PDB entry 8SST | X-ray diffraction, 2.19 A resolution | chains A and B of the 3 polymer chains in the assembly

== Chain A ==
Protein: Transcriptional repressor CTCF
Organism: Homo sapiens
Notes: fragment: Zinc finger domains 1-7
UniProtKB: P49711 (CTCF_HUMAN); residue numbers follow UniProt; this construct covers 263-465
Amino-acid sequence (203 residues; numbered 263 to 465; the number before each row is that of its first residue):
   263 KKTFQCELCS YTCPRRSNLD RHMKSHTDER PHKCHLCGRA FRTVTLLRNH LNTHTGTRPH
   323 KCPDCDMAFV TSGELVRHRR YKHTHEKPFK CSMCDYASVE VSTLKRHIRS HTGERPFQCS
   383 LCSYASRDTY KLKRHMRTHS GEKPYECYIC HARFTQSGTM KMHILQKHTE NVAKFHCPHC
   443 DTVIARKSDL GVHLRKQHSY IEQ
Unresolved in the structure: 263-264, 462-465
Differences from the reference sequence: engineered mutation Thr365 (Lys in P49711)
Bound ions: Zn2+ site 1: Cys268, Cys271, His284, His288; Zn2+ site 2: Cys296, Cys299, His312, His316; Zn2+ site 3: Cys324, Cys327, His340, His345; Zn2+ site 4: Cys353, Cys356, His369, His373; Zn2+ site 5: Cys381, Cys384, His397, His401; Zn2+ site 6: Cys409, Cys412, His425, His430; Zn2+ site 7: Cys439, Cys442, His455, His460
Reported in the primary citation:
  - mutagenesis - K365T: decreased binding to G:C base pair at position 11 (citing earlier work)
  - binding site for DNA Strand (23mer) I (chain B): Glu362

== Chain B ==
Molecule: DNA Strand (23mer) I
Sequence (23 nucleotides; each row starts with the number of its first residue):
     1 CCTCACTAGC GCCCCCTGCT GGC

== Interface between chain A and chain B ==
Pairs across the interface (22; chain A residue first):
  Ser279(A) - DC1(B)  phosphate contact
  Ser279(A) - DC2(B)  base contact
  His322(A) - DA5(B)  salt bridge to the phosphate
  Ser334(A) - DA5(B)  sugar contact
  Gly335(A) - DT7(B)  base contact
  Val338(A) - DA5(B)  phosphate contact
  Arg339(A) - DG9(B)  base contact
  Arg339(A) - DC10(B)  base contact
  Arg342(A) - DT7(B)  salt bridge to the phosphate
  Glu362(A) - DC10(B)  base contact
  Tyr392(A) - DC13(B)  base contact
  Tyr392(A) - DC14(B)  base contact
  Lys393(A) - DC15(B)  base contact
  Lys395(A) - DC13(B)  salt bridge to the phosphate
  Tyr407(A) - DC14(B)  hydrogen bond to the phosphate
  Ser419(A) - DC15(B)  hydrogen bond to the phosphate
  Lys423(A) - DC15(B)  phosphate contact
  Lys423(A) - DC16(B)  salt bridge to the phosphate
  Ser450(A) - DC19(B)  base contact
  Val454(A) - DT20(B)  base contact
  Arg457(A) - DC19(B)  salt bridge to the phosphate
  Arg457(A) - DT20(B)  salt bridge to the phosphate
Other interface residues (no listed pair), chain A (22 interface residues in all): Arg283, Phe351, Arg396, Lys449, Asp451
Other interface residues (no listed pair), chain B (19 interface residues in all): DC4, DC6, DA8, DG11, DC12, DG18, DG21

== Summary ==
Chain A and chain B form an interface of 22 and 19 residues respectively; the contacts include 2 hydrogen
bonds and 6 salt bridges. Polar pairs include Tyr407(A)-DC14(B), Ser419(A)-DC15(B) and His322(A)-DA5(B). The
paper reports a binding site for DNA Strand (23mer) I (chain B) at Glu362(A); K365T of chain A reduces binding
to G:C base pair at position 11.
Here chain A is Transcriptional repressor CTCF (Homo sapiens) and chain B is DNA Strand (23mer) I. Entry 8SST
(ZnFs 1-7 of CCCTC-binding factor (CTCF) K365T Mutant Complexed with 23mer) was determined by X-ray
diffraction (same publication as 8SSQ, 8SSR, 8SSS and 8SSU).
